Entry 2WS9 (X-ray diffraction, 3.00 A resolution); this record covers chains 3 and 4 of the 4 polymer chains in the assembly.

== Chain 3 ==
Name: P1
From: Equine rhinitis a virus
Notes: fragment: capsid protein vp3, residues 311-536
UniProt: B9VV85 (B9VV85_9PICO); residues 1-226 here correspond to UniProt positions 311-536 (UniProt number = residue number + 310)
Sequence (226 residues; numbered 1 to 226; the number before each row is that of its first residue):
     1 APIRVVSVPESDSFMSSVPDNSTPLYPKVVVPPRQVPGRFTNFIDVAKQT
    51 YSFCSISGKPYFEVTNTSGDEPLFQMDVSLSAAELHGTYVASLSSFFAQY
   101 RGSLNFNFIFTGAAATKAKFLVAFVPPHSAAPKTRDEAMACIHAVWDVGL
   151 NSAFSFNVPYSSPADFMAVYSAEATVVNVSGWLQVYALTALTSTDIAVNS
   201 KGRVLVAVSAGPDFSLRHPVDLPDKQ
Construct notes: conflict Lys59 (Arg369 in B9VV85)

== Chain 4 ==
Name: P1
From: Equine rhinitis a virus
Notes: fragment: capsid protein vp4, residues 1-80
UniProt: B9VV85 (B9VV85_9PICO); residues 1-80 here = UniProt positions 1-80
Sequence (80 residues; each row starts with the number of its first residue):
     1 GAGTSTPTTGNQNMSGNSGSIVQNFYMQQYQNSIDADLGDNVISPEGQGS
    51 NTSSSTSSSQSSGLGGWFSSLLNLGTKLLA
Unresolved in the structure: 1-15, 37-80

== Interface between chain 3 and chain 4 ==
Residue-residue contacts (26):
  Ser17(3) - Asn17(4)
  Pro19(3) - Asn17(4)
  Pro19(3) - Ser18(4)
  Pro19(3) - Gly19(4)  hydrogen bond (backbone-backbone)
  Pro19(3) - Ser20(4)
  Asp20(3) - Ser20(4)
  Asp20(3) - Val22(4)
  Asp20(3) - Gln23(4)
  Asn21(3) - Gln23(4)
  Asn21(3) - Gln31(4)
  Ser22(3) - Gln31(4)  hydrogen bond (backbone-side chain)
  Pro24(3) - Tyr26(4)
  Pro24(3) - Tyr30(4)
  Pro24(3) - Gln31(4)
  Pro27(3) - Tyr30(4)  hydrophobic
  Lys28(3) - Gln29(4)  hydrogen bond (backbone-backbone)
  Lys28(3) - Tyr30(4)
  Val29(3) - Ser33(4)
  Val29(3) - Ile34(4)  hydrogen bond (backbone-backbone)
  Val30(3) - Ile34(4)
  Val31(3) - Ser33(4)
  Val31(3) - Ile34(4)  hydrogen bond (backbone-backbone)
  Val31(3) - Asp35(4)
  Val31(3) - Ala36(4)  hydrogen bond (backbone-backbone)
  Pro33(3) - Ala36(4)
  Arg34(3) - Asp35(4)  salt bridge
Also at the interface, not in a pair above, chain 3 (15 interface residues in all): Val18, Thr23

== Summary ==
Chain 3 and chain 4 form an interface of 15 and 14 residues respectively; the contacts include 6 hydrogen
bonds and 1 salt bridge. Polar pairs include Arg34(3)-Asp35(4), Ser22(3)-Gln31(4) and Pro19(3)-Gly19(4).
Here chain 3 is P1 and chain 4 is P1, both from Equine rhinitis a virus. Entry 2WS9 (Equine Rhinitis A Virus
at Low pH) was determined by X-ray diffraction, deposited together with 2WFF.
